PDB entry 5UW5 | X-ray diffraction, 2.94 A resolution | chains A and E

Chain A:
Protein: Peptide cyclase 1
Organism: Vaccaria hispanica
UniProtKB: R4P353 (R4P353_9CARY); residues 1-724 here = UniProt positions 1-724
Chain sequence (750 residues; each row starts with the number of its first residue; numbers below 1 keep their minus sign (Met-25 is residue -25)):
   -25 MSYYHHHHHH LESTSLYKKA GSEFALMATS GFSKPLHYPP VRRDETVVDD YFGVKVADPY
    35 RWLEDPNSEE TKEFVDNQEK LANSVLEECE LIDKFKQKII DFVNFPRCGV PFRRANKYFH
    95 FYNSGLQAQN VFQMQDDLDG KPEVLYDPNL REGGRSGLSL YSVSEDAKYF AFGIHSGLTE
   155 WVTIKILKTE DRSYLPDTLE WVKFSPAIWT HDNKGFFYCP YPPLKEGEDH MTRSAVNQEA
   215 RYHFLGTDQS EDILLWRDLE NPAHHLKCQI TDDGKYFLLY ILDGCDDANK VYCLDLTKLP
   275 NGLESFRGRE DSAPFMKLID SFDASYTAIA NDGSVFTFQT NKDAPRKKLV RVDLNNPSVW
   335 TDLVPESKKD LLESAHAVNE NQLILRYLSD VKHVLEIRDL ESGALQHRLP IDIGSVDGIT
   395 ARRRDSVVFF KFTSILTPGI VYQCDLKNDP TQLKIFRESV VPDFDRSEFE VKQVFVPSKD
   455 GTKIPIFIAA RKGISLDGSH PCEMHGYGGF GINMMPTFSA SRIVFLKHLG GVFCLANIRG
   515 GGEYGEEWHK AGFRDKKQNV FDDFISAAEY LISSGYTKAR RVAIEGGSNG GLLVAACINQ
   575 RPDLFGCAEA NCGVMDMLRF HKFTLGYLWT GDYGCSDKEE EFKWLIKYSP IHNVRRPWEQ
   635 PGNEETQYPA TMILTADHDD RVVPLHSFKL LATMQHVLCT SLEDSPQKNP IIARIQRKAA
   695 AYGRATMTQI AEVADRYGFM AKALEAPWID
Not modelled in the structure: -25 to 8, 198-210, 281-286, 724
Differences from the reference sequence: initiating methionine (-25); expression tag (-24 to 0); conflict Ala695 (His in R4P353)
Bound ions: Ca2+ site 1: Glu64 (shared with 2 residues of chain C); Ca2+ site 2: Ala717, Glu719
What the authors report for this chain:
  - mutagenesis - S493A: unchanged catalytic activity
  - mutagenesis - N97A: decreased catalytic activity
  - mutagenesis - Y481F, S562A: abolished catalytic activity

Chain E:
Protein: Presegetalin A1
UniProtKB: F6LNL5 (F6LNL5_9CARY); residue numbers follow UniProt; this construct covers 14-32
Chain sequence (19 residues; each row starts with the number of its first residue):
    14 GVPVWAFQAK DVENASAPV
Not modelled in the structure: 14-26

Chain A / chain E interface:
Residue-residue contacts (22):
  Val77(A) - Pro31(E)
  Arg81(A) - Ser29(E)  hydrogen bond (side chain-backbone)
  Arg81(A) - Ala30(E)
  Arg81(A) - Pro31(E)
  Phe95(A) - Asn27(E)
  Asn97(A) - Ser29(E)  hydrogen bond (side chain-backbone)
  Ala102(A) - Ser29(E)
  Gln103(A) - Ser29(E)
  Asn104(A) - Asn27(E)  hydrogen bond
  Asn104(A) - Ala28(E)  hydrogen bond (side chain-backbone)
  Asn104(A) - Ser29(E)
  Leu132(A) - Asn27(E)  hydrogen bond (backbone-side chain)
  Phe492(A) - Pro31(E)
  Ser493(A) - Pro31(E)
  Ser493(A) - Val32(E)  hydrogen bond (side chain-backbone)
  Ala494(A) - Pro31(E)  hydrogen bond (backbone-backbone)
  Ala494(A) - Val32(E)  hydrogen bond (backbone-backbone)
  Ser495(A) - Val32(E)  hydrogen bond (side chain-backbone)
  Arg698(A) - Ser29(E)
  Thr700(A) - Ser29(E)  hydrogen bond
  Ile704(A) - Val32(E)  hydrophobic
  Val707(A) - Val32(E)  hydrophobic
Also at the interface, not in a pair above, chain A (22 interface residues in all): Ile73, Phe79, Gln101, Arg496, Ala699, Gln703

Summary:
The interface between chain A and chain E involves 22 residues on one side and 6 on the other; the contacts
include 10 hydrogen bonds. Among the polar pairs are Arg81(A)-Ser29(E), Asn97(A)-Ser29(E) and
Asn104(A)-Asn27(E). From the paper: Y481F and S562A of chain A abolish catalytic activity; N97A of chain A
reduces catalytic activity.
Chain A is Peptide cyclase 1 (Vaccaria hispanica) and chain E is Presegetalin A1; the structure, PCY1 H695A
Variant in Complex with Follower Peptide, was determined by X-ray diffraction (same publication as 5UW3, 5UW6,
5UW7 and 5UZW).
